PDB entry 4JQI | X-ray diffraction, 2.60 A resolution | chains A and V

[Chain A]
Protein: Beta-arrestin-1
From: Rattus norvegicus
UniProt: P29066 (ARRB1_RAT); residues 2-393 here = UniProt positions 2-393
Amino-acid sequence (401 residues; numbered -7 to 393; the number before each row is that of its first residue; numbers below 1 keep their minus sign (Gly-7 is residue -7)):
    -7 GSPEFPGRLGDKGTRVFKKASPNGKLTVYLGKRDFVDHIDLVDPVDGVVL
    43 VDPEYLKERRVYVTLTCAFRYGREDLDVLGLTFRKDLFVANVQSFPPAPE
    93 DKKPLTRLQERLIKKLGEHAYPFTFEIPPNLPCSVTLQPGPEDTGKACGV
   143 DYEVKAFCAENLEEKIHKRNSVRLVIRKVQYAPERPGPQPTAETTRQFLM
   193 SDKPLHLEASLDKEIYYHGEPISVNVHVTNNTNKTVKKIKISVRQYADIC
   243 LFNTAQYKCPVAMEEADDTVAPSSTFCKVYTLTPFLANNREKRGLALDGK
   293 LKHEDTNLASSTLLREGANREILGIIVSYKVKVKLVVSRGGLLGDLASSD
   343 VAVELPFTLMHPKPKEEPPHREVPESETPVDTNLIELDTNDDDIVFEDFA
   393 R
Disordered / not traced: -7 to 5, 309-311, 362-393
Sequence notes: expression tag (-7 to 1)
Curated features (UniProtKB/Swiss-Prot):
  - binding site (1D-myo-inositol hexakisphosphate): Lys250, Met255, Lys324, Lys326
  - modified residue: Tyr47 (Phosphotyrosine)
  - mutagenesis: Val53 (V53D: Inhibits internalization of EDNRA, EDNRB and ADRB2. No effect on interaction with SRC; impairs ADRB2- and HTR1A-mediated ERK phosphorylation; impairs sequestration of ADRB2), Pro91 (P91G: Impairs interaction with SRC; impairs ADRB2- and HTR1A-mediated ERK phosphorylation; no effect on sequestration of ADRB2; when associated with E-121), Pro121 (P121E: Impairs interaction with SRC; impairs ADRB2- and HTR1A-mediated ERK phosphorylation; no effect on sequestration of ADRB2; when associated with G-91)
What the authors report for this chain:
  - conformationally variable residues (loop rearrangement, side-chain flip): Tyr63 to Phe75, Leu129 to Cys140, Leu274 to Leu300

[Chain V]
Protein: Vasopressin V2 receptor phosphopeptide
UniProt: P30518 (V2R_HUMAN); numbering as in UniProt (aligned over 343-371)
Amino-acid sequence (29 residues; each row starts with the number of its first residue):
   343 ARGRTPPSLGPQDESCTTASSSLAKDTSS
Disordered / not traced: 343-345, 354-355, 369-371
Modified residues: Thr347, Thr359, Thr360 (phosphothreonine; TPO); Ser350, Ser357, Ser362, Ser363, Ser364 (phosphoserine; SEP)

[How chain A and chain V interact]
Residue-residue contacts - 50 pairs, chain A then chain V:
  Thr6(A) with Ser364(V); Leu365(V), hydrogen bond (backbone-backbone)
  Arg7(A) with Ser362(V), hydrogen bond (side chain-backbone); Ser363(V), hydrogen bond (side chain-backbone); Ser364(V)
  Val8(A) with Ser362(V); Ser363(V), hydrogen bond (backbone-backbone); Leu365(V), hydrophobic
  Phe9(A) with Ala361(V)
  Lys10(A) with Thr360(V); Ala361(V), hydrogen bond (backbone-backbone); Ser362(V); Ser363(V)
  Lys11(A) with Ser357(V); Cys358(V); Thr360(V)
  Ala12(A) with Cys358(V)
  Tyr21(A) with Ser363(V)
  Arg25(A) with Thr360(V)
  Arg62(A) with Ser350(V)
  Tyr63(A) with Thr347(V)
  Arg65(A) with Thr347(V)
  Leu71(A) with Leu351(V)
  Gly72(A) with Ser350(V); Leu351(V); Gly352(V), hydrogen bond (backbone-backbone)
  Leu73(A) with Ser350(V)
  Thr74(A) with Pro349(V); Ser350(V), hydrogen bond (backbone-backbone)
  Phe75(A) with Thr347(V); Pro348(V); Pro349(V), hydrophobic
  Arg76(A) with Thr347(V); Pro348(V), hydrogen bond (backbone-backbone)
  Lys77(A) with Thr347(V)
  Leu100(A) with Leu365(V), hydrophobic
  Arg103(A) with Leu365(V); Ala366(V), hydrogen bond (side chain-backbone); Lys367(V); Asp368(V), salt bridge
  Lys107(A) with Ser363(V); Ser364(V), hydrogen bond (side chain-backbone)
  Thr136(A) with Gly352(V); Pro353(V), hydrogen bond (side chain-backbone)
  Lys138(A) with Ser350(V)
  Lys160(A) with Ser357(V)
  Arg165(A) with Ser350(V); Ser357(V)
  Leu166(A) with Thr360(V)
  Lys294(A) with Thr360(V)
Also at the interface, not in a pair above, chain A (33 interface residues in all): Ser13, Pro14, Leu104, Lys106, Gly137
Interface features reported in the paper:
  - pairs named by the authors: Lys10(A)-Ser363(V), Lys11(A)-Ser357(V), Lys294(A)-Thr360(V)
  - interface residues, chain A: Lys10(A), Lys11(A), Lys77(A)

[Overview]
33 residues of chain A face 18 of chain V across their interface, with 11 hydrogen bonds and 1 salt bridge.
Polar contacts include Arg103(A)-Asp368(V), Arg7(A)-Ser362(V) and Arg7(A)-Ser363(V). The paper describes
contacts between Lys10(A) and Ser363(V), Lys11(A) and Ser357(V) and Lys294(A) and Thr360(V). From the paper:
interface residues Lys10(A), Lys11(A) and Lys77(A); conformational variability at Tyr63(A), Leu129(A) and
Leu274(A).
Here chain A is Beta-arrestin-1 (Rattus norvegicus) and chain V is Vasopressin V2 receptor phosphopeptide.
Entry 4JQI (Structure of active beta-arrestin1 bound to a G protein-coupled receptor phosphopeptide) was
determined by X-ray diffraction.
